9ERL - chains A and B of the 6 polymer chains in the assembly; structure by electron microscopy, 3.00 A resolution.

[Chain A]
Molecule: Na(+)-translocating ferredoxin:NAD(+) oxidoreductase complex subunit A
Source organism: Acetobacterium woodii DSM 1030
Notes: EC 7.2.1.2
UniProtKB: H6LC28 (RNFA_ACEWD); numbering as in UniProt (aligned over 1-191)
Chain sequence (191 residues; row label = number of the first residue in the row):
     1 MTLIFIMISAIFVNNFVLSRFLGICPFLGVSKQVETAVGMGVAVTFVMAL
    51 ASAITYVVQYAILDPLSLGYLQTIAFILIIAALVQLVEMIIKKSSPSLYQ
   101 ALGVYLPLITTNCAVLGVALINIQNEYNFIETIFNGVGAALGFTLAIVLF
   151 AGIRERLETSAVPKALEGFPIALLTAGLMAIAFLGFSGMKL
Bound ions: Na+ site 1 near L18 (its only coordinating residue here); 2Fe-2S cluster Fe: C25, C113 (shared with 2 residues of chain E); Na+ site 2 near A180 (its only coordinating residue here)
Small-molecule neighbours: 2Fe-2S cluster (FES): L22, I24, C25, P26, T111, N112, C113
From the paper describing this entry:
  - mutagenesis - Y105A: decreased catalytic activity
  - mutagenesis - Y105A: decreased growth
  - mutagenesis - T110G: abolished growth
  - mutagenesis - T111G: unchanged growth
  - mutagenesis - Y105A, T111G: abolished growth in response to under 2 mM NaCl

[Chain B]
Molecule: Na(+)-translocating ferredoxin:NAD(+) oxidoreductase complex subunit B
Source organism: Acetobacterium woodii DSM 1030
Notes: EC 7.2.1.2
UniProtKB: H6LC27 (RNFB_ACEWD); residue numbers follow UniProt; this construct covers 1-333
Chain sequence (333 residues; each row starts with the number of its first residue):
     1 MLNAILVPVGILGVFGLIFGIGLAIAAKVFEVYEDPRVPLVRAALPGANC
    51 GGCGLPGCDALAANIVGGSAAIDACPVGGASCAAAVAEIMGMEAGSAVKK
   101 VATVICQGTCETAPNRAEYYGEMDCREAMIASGGSKGCRYGCLGYGTCKA
   151 VCPFDAIVIGEDGLPKVDPEKCTSCGKCVEACPKSIMTLVPEAQEVIVKC
   201 HNFDKGKIARLSCTTACIACGACVKACRFDAITVENNCAKIDYDKCRQCY
   251 ECVDKCPMNCISGDVEYGKSTAYIIEENCIACGLCAKNCPVNAITGEIKK
   301 PPYVIDHDMCIGCGICFDKCRKSAIEMRPNKTK
Bound ions: 4Fe-4S cluster Fe site 1: C50, C53, C58, C75; 4Fe-4S cluster Fe site 2: C106, C138, C200, C213; 4Fe-4S cluster Fe site 3: C125, C142, C148, C182; 4Fe-4S cluster Fe site 4: C152, C172, C175, C178; 4Fe-4S cluster Fe site 5: C217, C220, C223, C256; 4Fe-4S cluster Fe site 6: C227, C246, C252; 4Fe-4S cluster Fe site 7: C279, C282, C285, C320; 4Fe-4S cluster Fe site 8: C289, C310, C313, C316
Small-molecule neighbours:
  - 4Fe-4S cluster (SF4), molecule 1: P46, G47, N49, C50, G51, G52, C53, C58, L61, C75, V77
  - 4Fe-4S cluster (SF4), molecule 2: A102, C152, P153, F154, A156, I157, V167, K171, C172, T173, C175, K177, C178
  - 4Fe-4S cluster (SF4), molecule 3: C106, Q107, G108, A113, K136, C138, Y140, G141, K199, C200, H201, N202, C213, T215, A216
  - 4Fe-4S cluster (SF4), molecule 4: C125, C142, L143, G144, Y145, G146, T147, C148, P165, C182, P183, K184, I186, M187
  - 4Fe-4S cluster (SF4), molecule 5: V196, C227, F229, A231, I232, I241, C246, R247, Q248, C249, Y250, E251, C252
  - 4Fe-4S cluster (SF4), molecule 6: C217, I218, A219, C220, G221, A222, C223, V234, A239, C256, P257, C260, I261
  - 4Fe-4S cluster (SF4), molecule 7: T271, C289, P290, V291, I294, C310, G312, C313, G314, I315, C316, M327
  - 4Fe-4S cluster (SF4), molecule 8: I274, C279, C282, G283, L284, C285, Y303, C320, R321, A324, I325
Curated features (UniProtKB/Swiss-Prot):
  - region: M1 to A27 (Hydrophobic)
  - binding site ([4Fe-4S] cluster): C50, C53, C58, C75, C138, C142, C148, C152, C172, C175, C178, C182, C217, C220, C223, C227, C246, C249, C252, C256 and 8 more in UniProt

[Interface between chain A and chain B]
Residue-residue contacts (15):
  I62(A) - F15(B)  hydrophobic
  L68(A) - P8(B)  hydrophobic
  Y70(A) - P8(B)
  L71(A) - P8(B)  hydrophobic
  I79(A) - F19(B)  hydrophobic
  Q85(A) - L23(B)
  M89(A) - L23(B)
  M89(A) - A26(B)
  M89(A) - A27(B)
  M89(A) - F30(B)
  I90(A) - F30(B)  hydrophobic
  K92(A) - Y33(B)
  K93(A) - F30(B)
  K93(A) - V32(B)
  S97(A) - Y33(B)  hydrogen bond
Other interface residues (no listed pair), chain A (15 interface residues in all): L66, L78, A82, L86
Other interface residues (no listed pair), chain B (12 interface residues in all): V7, I11, E31

[Summary]
15 residues of chain A face 12 of chain B across their interface; the contacts include 1 hydrogen bond. Its
one hydrogen-bonded contact is S97(A)-Y33(B). Chain A binds 2Fe-2S cluster. From the paper: Y105A and T111G of
chain A abolish growth in response to under 2 mM NaCl; Y105A of chain A reduces catalytic activity.
Chain A is Na(+)-translocating ferredoxin:NAD(+) oxidoreductase complex subunit A and chain B is
Na(+)-translocating ferredoxin:NAD(+) oxidoreductase complex subunit B, both from Acetobacterium woodii DSM
1030; the structure, Cryo-EM structure of sodium pumping Rnf complex from Acetobacterium woodii in apo state,
was determined by electron microscopy together with 9ERI, 9ERJ and 9ERK from the same study.
